PDB entry 6H8H | X-ray diffraction, 1.90 A resolution | chains B and A

Chain B:
Molecule: Molybdenum storage protein subunit beta
Source organism: Azotobacter vinelandii
UniProt: P84253 (MOSB_AZOVD); residues 2-270 here = UniProt positions 2-270
Chain sequence (269 residues; each row starts with the number of its first residue):
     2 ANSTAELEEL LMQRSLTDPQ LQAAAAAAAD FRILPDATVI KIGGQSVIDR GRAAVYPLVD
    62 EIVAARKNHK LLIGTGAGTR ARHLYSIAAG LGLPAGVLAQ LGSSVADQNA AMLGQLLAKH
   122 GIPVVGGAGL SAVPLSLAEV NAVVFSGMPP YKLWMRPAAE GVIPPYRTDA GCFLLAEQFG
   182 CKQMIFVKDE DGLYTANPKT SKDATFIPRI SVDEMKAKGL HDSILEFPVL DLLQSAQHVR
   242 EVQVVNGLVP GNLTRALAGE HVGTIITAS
Not modelled in the structure: 2
Ligand contacts:
  - 8M0 (bis(mu4-oxo)-tetrakis(mu3-oxo)-hexakis(mu2-oxo)-hexadecaoxo-octamolybdenum (VI)): Val-126, Gly-127, Gly-128, Ala-129, Gly-130, Phe-146, Ser-147, Met-149, Pro-150, Pro-151, Lys-153, Leu-176, Phe-180
  - Mo5 Cluster (FUQ): Asp-108, Gly-127, Lys-153
  - Mo14O47 cluster (GX2): Pro-124, Val-125, Val-126, Gly-127, Leu-131, Ser-132, Val-134, Pro-135

Chain A:
Molecule: Molybdenum storage protein subunit alpha
Source organism: Azotobacter vinelandii
UniProt: P84308 (MOSA_AZOVD); numbering as in UniProt (aligned over 2-276)
Chain sequence (275 residues; each row starts with the number of its first residue):
     2 TDTTNSIKHV ISPLARQTLQ DRDLTRPVAG KRPIRLLPWL QVVKIGGRVM DRGADAILPL
    62 VEELRKLLPE HRLLILTGAG VRARHVFSVG LDLGLPVGSL APLAASEAGQ NGHILAAMLA
   122 SEGVSYVEHP TVADQLAIHL SATRAVVGSA FPPYHHHEFP GSRIPPHRAD TGAFLLADAF
   182 GAAGLTIVEN VDGIYTADPN GPDRGQARFL PETSATDLAK SEGPLPVDRA LLDVMATARH
   242 IERVQVVNGL VPGRLTAALR GEHVGTLIRT GVRPA
Not modelled in the structure: 2-32
Metal / ion sites: Mg2+: Glu-190, Pro-227 (together with ATP)
Ligand contacts:
  - 8M0 (bis(mu4-oxo)-tetrakis(mu3-oxo)-hexakis(mu2-oxo)-hexadecaoxo-octamolybdenum (VI)), molecule 1: Pro-103, Ala-106, Ser-107, Gly-110, Gln-111, His-114, Tyr-127, Glu-129, His-130, Pro-131, Ser-150, Phe-152, Pro-153, Pro-154, His-156
  - 8M0, molecule 2: Pro-154, Tyr-155, His-156, His-157, His-158
  - ATP (adenosine-5'-triphosphate): Lys-45, Ile-46, Gly-47, Gly-48, Arg-49, Val-50, Gly-79, Ala-80, Gly-81, Arg-85, Ala-170, Glu-190, Asn-191, Val-192, Gly-194, Ile-195, Tyr-196, Ala-198, Asp-199, Pro-200, Asn-201, Pro-225, Leu-226, Pro-227
  - bis(mu2-oxo)-octaoxo-dimolybdenum (VI) (M27): Glu-129, Pro-131, Thr-132
  - molybdate ion (MOO): Thr-132, Gln-136, Ile-139, His-140

Interface between chain B and chain A:
Contacting residue pairs - 77 pairs, chain B then chain A:
  Thr-5(B) / Asp-93(A)
  Glu-9(B) / Ser-89(A)
  Leu-12(B) / Arg-85(A)  hydrogen bond (backbone-side chain)
  Leu-12(B) / Ser-89(A)
  Met-13(B) / Arg-49(A)  hydrogen bond (backbone-side chain)
  Met-13(B) / Val-82(A)  hydrophobic
  Met-13(B) / His-86(A)
  Arg-15(B) / Arg-49(A)
  Arg-15(B) / Arg-85(A)  hydrogen bond (backbone-side chain)
  Arg-15(B) / Pro-203(A)
  Ser-16(B) / Arg-85(A)
  Ser-16(B) / Leu-226(A)  hydrogen bond (side chain-backbone)
  Leu-17(B) / Arg-85(A)
  Leu-17(B) / Phe-88(A)  hydrophobic
  Leu-17(B) / Arg-169(A)
  Thr-18(B) / Arg-169(A)
  Thr-18(B) / Pro-225(A)
  Thr-18(B) / Leu-226(A)  hydrogen bond (side chain-backbone)
  Thr-18(B) / Val-228(A)
  Asp-19(B) / Pro-225(A)
  Gln-23(B) / Ser-163(A)  hydrogen bond
  Gln-23(B) / Ile-165(A)
  Ala-26(B) / Arg-164(A)
  Ala-26(B) / Ile-165(A)  hydrophobic
  Ala-27(B) / Arg-164(A)
  Ala-29(B) / Leu-92(A)
  Ala-29(B) / Arg-164(A)  hydrogen bond (backbone-side chain)
  Ala-30(B) / Gly-95(A)
  Ala-30(B) / Arg-164(A)  hydrogen bond (backbone-side chain)
  Asp-31(B) / Gly-95(A)
  Phe-32(B) / Leu-94(A)
  Phe-32(B) / Gly-95(A)  hydrogen bond (backbone-backbone)
  Ile-34(B) / Ser-100(A)
  Leu-92(B) / Ile-35(A)
  Gly-93(B) / Pro-34(A)
  Gly-93(B) / Ile-35(A)  hydrogen bond (backbone-backbone)
  Leu-94(B) / Leu-37(A)  hydrophobic
  Pro-95(B) / Ala-180(A)
  Val-98(B) / Leu-37(A)  hydrophobic
  Gln-101(B) / Asp-135(A)
  Pro-151(B) / Pro-154(A)
  Pro-151(B) / Tyr-155(A)
  Pro-151(B) / His-158(A)
  Tyr-152(B) / Tyr-155(A)  hydrophobic
  Tyr-152(B) / His-158(A)  hydrogen bond (side chain-backbone)
  Tyr-152(B) / Phe-160(A)
  Leu-154(B) / Ala-134(A)
  Leu-154(B) / Leu-177(A)  hydrophobic
  Leu-154(B) / Ala-180(A)
  Leu-154(B) / Phe-181(A)  hydrophobic
  Trp-155(B) / His-130(A)
  Trp-155(B) / Ala-134(A)  hydrophobic
  Trp-155(B) / Pro-153(A)
  Trp-155(B) / Pro-154(A)
  Trp-155(B) / Tyr-155(A)  hydrogen bond (backbone-side chain)
  Trp-155(B) / Gly-173(A)
  Trp-155(B) / Leu-176(A)
  Trp-155(B) / Leu-177(A)
  Arg-157(B) / Tyr-155(A)
  Arg-157(B) / Asp-234(A)  hydrogen bond (side chain-backbone)
  Arg-157(B) / Val-235(A)
  Arg-157(B) / Thr-238(A)  hydrogen bond
  Pro-158(B) / Thr-238(A)
  Tyr-167(B) / Phe-160(A)
  Gly-172(B) / His-158(A)  hydrogen bond (backbone-side chain)
  Leu-175(B) / His-158(A)
  Leu-175(B) / Pro-161(A)
  Leu-176(B) / His-158(A)
  Glu-178(B) / Pro-161(A)
  Gln-179(B) / Pro-97(A)
  Gln-179(B) / Gly-99(A)  hydrogen bond (side chain-backbone)
  Gln-179(B) / Ser-100(A)  hydrogen bond
  Gln-179(B) / His-157(A)  hydrogen bond
  Leu-233(B) / Pro-161(A)
  Ser-236(B) / Pro-161(A)
  Ser-236(B) / Gly-162(A)  hydrogen bond (backbone-backbone)
  Gln-238(B) / Gly-162(A)
Also at the interface, not in a pair above, chain B (51 interface residues in all): Leu-8, Pro-20, Leu-22, Leu-131, Pro-150, Met-156, Ala-159, Ala-160, Gly-162, Val-163, Phe-180, Ala-237, His-239
Also at the interface, not in a pair above, chain A (50 interface residues in all): Leu-96, Val-133, Glu-159, Gly-224, Asp-229, Arg-230, Arg-240

Overview:
51 residues of chain B face 50 of chain A across their interface, with 19 hydrogen bonds. Among the polar
pairs are Leu-12(B)/Arg-85(A), Met-13(B)/Arg-49(A) and Arg-15(B)/Arg-85(A).
Chain B is Molybdenum storage protein subunit beta and chain A is Molybdenum storage protein subunit alpha,
both from Azotobacter vinelandii; the structure, Molybdenum storage protein - in a recombinant and in
vivo-like form, was determined by X-ray diffraction, deposited together with 6H8B, 6H6W, 6H73, 6H74 and 6GWB.
